PDB entry 7O3V | electron microscopy, 3.70 A resolution | chains D and H of the 10 polymer chains in the assembly

[Chain D]
Name: TrwJ protein
Organism: Escherichia coli
UniProt: O50331 (O50331_ECOLX); the construct has insertions or renumbered stretches relative to UniProt, so the offset changes along the chain: 1-147 = UniProt 1-147; 151-229 = UniProt 148-226
Sequence (229 residues; row label = number of the first residue in the row):
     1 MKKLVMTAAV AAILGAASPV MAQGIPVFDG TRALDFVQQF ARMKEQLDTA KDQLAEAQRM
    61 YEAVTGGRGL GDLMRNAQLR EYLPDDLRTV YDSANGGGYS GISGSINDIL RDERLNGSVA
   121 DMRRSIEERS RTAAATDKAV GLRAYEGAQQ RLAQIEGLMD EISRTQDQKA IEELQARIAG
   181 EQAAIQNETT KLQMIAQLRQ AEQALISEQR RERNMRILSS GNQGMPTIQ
Disordered / not traced: 1-31
Differences from the reference sequence: conflict A134 (Arg in O50331), A135 (Thr in O50331), L142 (Cys in O50331), R143 (Gly in O50331), A144 (Pro in O50331), Y145 (Thr in O50331), E146 (Lys in O50331), R151 (His148 in O50331), L152 (Ser149 in O50331), A153 (Asn150 in O50331), Q154 (Ala151 in O50331), I155 (Ser152 in O50331), E156 (Arg153 in O50331), G157 (Arg154 in O50331), M159 (Lys156 in O50331), R216 (Pro213 in O50331); insertion (148-150)

[Chain H]
Name: TrwI protein
Organism: Escherichia coli
UniProt: O50333 (O50333_ECOLX); residues 1-342 here = UniProt positions 1-342
Sequence (342 residues; numbered 1 to 342; the number before each row is that of its first residue):
     1 MAFELFTPLF NKIDQTTATY VTDISSRAIA AITPVVSVGL TLGFITYGWL IIRGAVEMPV
    61 AEFLNRCLRI GIIVSIALAG GLYQGEIANA ITTVPDELAS ALLGNPTQGA SAAALVDQSA
   121 QQGFDRASEA FEEAGFFSSD GLLYGLFGII ILLATGLLAA IGGAFLLLAK IALALLAGLG
   181 PLFILALIWQ PTHRFFDQWA QQVLNYGLLI VLFAAVFGLL MQIFGSYMAD LRFDGAQNVA
   241 YAIGGSVILS IVSIVLLMQL PSIASGLAGG IGLGYMWELR SMRSGAGAAM RGGRAMARGA
   301 RAAPGAARGA AVGAANMAKT VATGGAGVAR AAAGYFRGRK AG
Disordered / not traced: 1, 30-112, 273-342
Differences from the reference sequence: conflict Q108 (Glu in O50333), L152 (Pro in O50333), L153 (Ala in O50333), A154 (Gly in O50333), T155 (Tyr in O50333), L157 (Pro in O50333), L158 (Ala in O50333), A159 (Gly in O50333)

[Chain D / chain H interface]
Contacting residue pairs (9):
  R211(D) - G135(H)
  R211(D) - F136(H)
  R211(D) - S138(H)  hydrogen bond
  S220(D) - E132(H)  hydrogen bond
  Q223(D) - A2(H)
  M225(D) - F3(H)  hydrophobic
  M225(D) - E4(H)
  I228(D) - L5(H)
  I228(D) - P8(H)  hydrophobic
Other interface residues (no listed pair), chain D (8 interface residues in all): N214, L218, Q229
Other interface residues (no listed pair), chain H (15 interface residues in all): K12, D125, S128, E129, F131, F137

[In short]
8 residues of chain D face 15 of chain H across their interface; the contacts include 2 hydrogen bonds. Among
the polar pairs are R211(D)-S138(H) and S220(D)-E132(H).
Chain D is TrwJ protein and chain H is TrwI protein, both from Escherichia coli; the structure, Stalk complex
structure (TrwJ/VirB5-TrwI/VirB6) from the fully-assembled R388 type IV secretion system, was determined by
electron microscopy (same publication as 7O3J, 7O3T, 7O41 and 7OIU).
